Entry 9MUE (electron microscopy, 4.00 A resolution); this record covers chains B and D of the 6 polymer chains in the assembly.

Chain B (and D):
Name: Cat1 (CRISPR associated TIR 1) pentagonal filament assembly
Notes: chain D of this document is another copy of the same molecule, construct and numbering; everything in this record applies to it too
Chain sequence (263 residues; row label = number of the first residue in the row):
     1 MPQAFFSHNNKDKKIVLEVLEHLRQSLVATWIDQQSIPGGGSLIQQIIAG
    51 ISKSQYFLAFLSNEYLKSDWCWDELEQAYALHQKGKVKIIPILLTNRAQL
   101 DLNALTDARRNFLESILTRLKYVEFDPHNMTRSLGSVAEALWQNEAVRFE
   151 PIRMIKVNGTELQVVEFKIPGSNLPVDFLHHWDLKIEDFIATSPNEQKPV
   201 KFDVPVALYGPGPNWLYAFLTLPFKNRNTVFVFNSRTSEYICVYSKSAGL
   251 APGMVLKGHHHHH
Unresolved in the structure: 1, 259-263
Ligand contacts: Adenosine-5-Diphosphoribose (AR6; [(2R,3S,4R,5R)-5-(6-aminopurin-9-yl)-3,4-dihydroxy-oxolan-2-yl]methyl[hydroxy-[[(2R,3S,4R,5S)-3,4,5-trihydroxyoxolan-2-yl]methoxy]phosphoryl] hydrogen phosphate): Asn9, Asn10, Lys13, Asp33, Gln34, Ser68, Trp70, Glu74
What the authors report for this chain:
  - binding site for Adenosine-5-Diphosphoribose: His8, Asn9, Asn10, Asp33, Ser68, Glu74, Lys121, Tyr122
  - catalytic residues: Tyr122
  - mutagenesis - D33A: decreased catalytic activity on NAD+
  - mutagenesis - Y122A: abolished catalytic activity on NAD+

How chain B and chain D interact:
Contacting residue pairs (21; chain B residue first):
  Gln34(B) - Lys121(D)
  Gln34(B) - Ser136(D)  hydrogen bond (side chain-backbone)
  Gln34(B) - Glu139(D)
  Gln34(B) - Ala140(D)  hydrogen bond (side chain-backbone)
  Gln34(B) - Gln143(D)
  Gln35(B) - Glu139(D)
  Pro38(B) - Gln143(D)
  Pro38(B) - Asn144(D)  hydrogen bond (backbone-side chain)
  Ser42(B) - Lys121(D)
  Trp70(B) - Arg97(D)
  Lys185(B) - Ser172(D)  hydrogen bond
  Glu187(B) - Ser172(D)  hydrogen bond
  Thr192(B) - Glu166(D)
  Thr192(B) - Tyr209(D)  hydrogen bond (backbone-side chain)
  Thr192(B) - Pro211(D)
  Ser193(B) - Tyr209(D)  hydrogen bond (backbone-side chain)
  Phe202(B) - Ser238(D)
  Asn226(B) - Ser235(D)  hydrogen bond (backbone-side chain)
  Asn226(B) - Arg236(D)
  Lys246(B) - Ser235(D)  hydrogen bond (side chain-backbone)
  Lys246(B) - Arg236(D)  hydrogen bond (side chain-backbone)
Also at the interface, not in a pair above, chain B (16 interface residues in all): Gly41, Asp188, Asp203, Arg227
Also at the interface, not in a pair above, chain D (17 interface residues in all): Val123, Lys168, Gly171

Summary:
Chain B and chain D form an interface of 16 and 17 residues respectively; the contacts include 10 hydrogen
bonds. Among the polar pairs are Gln34(B)-Ser136(D), Gln34(B)-Ala140(D) and Pro38(B)-Asn144(D). Chain B binds
Adenosine-5-Diphosphoribose. From the paper: the catalytic residue Tyr122(B); D33A of chain B reduces
catalytic activity on NAD+.
Both chains are Cat1 (CRISPR associated TIR 1) pentagonal filament assembly. Entry 9MUE (Cryo-EM structure of
CRISPR-associated cA4 bound Cat1 Pentagonal filament assembly in the presence of NAD (ADPR ...) was determined
by electron microscopy, deposited together with 9MUD, 9MUO and 9MW9.
